9CZO - chains A and B of the 8 polymer chains in the assembly; structure by electron microscopy, 2.87 A resolution.

== Chain A (and B) ==
Protein: Isoform 5 of Calcium-activated potassium channel subunit alpha-1
Source organism: Homo sapiens
Notes: chain B of this document is another copy of the same molecule, construct and numbering; everything in this record applies to it too
UniProtKB: Q12791 (KCMA1_HUMAN), isoform Q12791-5; residues 1-1056 here correspond to UniProt positions 66-1121 (UniProt number = residue number + 65)
Chain sequence (1056 residues; row label = number of the first residue in the row):
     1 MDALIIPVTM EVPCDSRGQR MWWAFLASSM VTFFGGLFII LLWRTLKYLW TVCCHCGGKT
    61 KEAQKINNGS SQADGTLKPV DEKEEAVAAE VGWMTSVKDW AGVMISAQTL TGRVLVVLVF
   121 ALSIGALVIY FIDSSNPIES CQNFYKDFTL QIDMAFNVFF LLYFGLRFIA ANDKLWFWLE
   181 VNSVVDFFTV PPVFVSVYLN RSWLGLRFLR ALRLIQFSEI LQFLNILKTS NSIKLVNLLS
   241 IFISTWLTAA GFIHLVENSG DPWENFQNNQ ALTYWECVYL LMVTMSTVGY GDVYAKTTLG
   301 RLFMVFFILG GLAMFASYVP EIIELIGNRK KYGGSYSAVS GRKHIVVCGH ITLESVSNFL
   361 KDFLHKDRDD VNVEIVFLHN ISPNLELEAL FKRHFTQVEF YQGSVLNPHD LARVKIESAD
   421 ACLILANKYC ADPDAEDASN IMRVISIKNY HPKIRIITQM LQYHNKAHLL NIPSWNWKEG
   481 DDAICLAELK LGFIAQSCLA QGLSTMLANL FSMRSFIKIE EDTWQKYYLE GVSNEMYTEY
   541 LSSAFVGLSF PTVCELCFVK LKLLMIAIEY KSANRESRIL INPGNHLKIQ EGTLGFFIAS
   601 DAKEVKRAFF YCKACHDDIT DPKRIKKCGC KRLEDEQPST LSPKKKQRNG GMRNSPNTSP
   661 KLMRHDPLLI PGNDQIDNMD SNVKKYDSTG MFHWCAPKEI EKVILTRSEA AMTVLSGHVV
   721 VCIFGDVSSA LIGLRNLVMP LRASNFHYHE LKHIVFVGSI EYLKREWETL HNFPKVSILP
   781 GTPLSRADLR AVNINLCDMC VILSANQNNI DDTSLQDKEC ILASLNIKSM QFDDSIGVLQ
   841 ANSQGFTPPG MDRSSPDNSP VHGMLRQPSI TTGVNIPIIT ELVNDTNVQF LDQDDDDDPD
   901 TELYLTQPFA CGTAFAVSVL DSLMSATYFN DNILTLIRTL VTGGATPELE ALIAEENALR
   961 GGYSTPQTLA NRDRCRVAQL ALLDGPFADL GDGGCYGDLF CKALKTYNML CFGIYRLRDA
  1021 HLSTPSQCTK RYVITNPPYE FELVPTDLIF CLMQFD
Not modelled in the structure: 1-19, 55-93, 570-576, 616-680, 834-870
Swiss-Prot annotation at these positions:
  - region: Leu491 to Phe511 (Segment S7), Leu548 to Ile568 (Segment S8), Cys612 to His616 (Heme-binding motif)
  - motif: Thr287 to Tyr290 (Selectivity for potassium)
  - binding site (Mg(2+)): Glu374, Gln397, Glu399
  - lipidation (S-palmitoyl cysteine): Cys53, Cys54, Cys56
Ion coordination: K+ site 1: Thr287, Val288 (shared with Thr287(B), Val288(B) of chain B; 2 residues of chain C; 2 residues of chain D); K+ site 2: Thr287 (shared with Thr287(B) of chain B; 1 residue of chain C; 1 residue of chain D); K+ site 3: Val288, Gly289 (shared with Val288(B), Gly289(B) of chain B; 2 residues of chain C; 2 residues of chain D); K+ site 4: Tyr290 (shared with Tyr290(B) of chain B; 1 residue of chain C; 1 residue of chain D); Ca2+ site 1: Asn449 (shared with Gln889(B), Asp892(B), Asp895(B), Asp897(B) of chain B); Ca2+ site 2: Asn509, Ser512, Val532, Asn534, Glu535; Ca2+ site 3: Gln889, Asp892, Asp895, Asp897 (shared with 1 residue of chain D)

== How chain A and chain B interact ==
Residue-residue contacts (42):
  Leu280(A) - Tyr290(B)
  Thr284(A) - Val288(B)
  Thr284(A) - Tyr290(B)  hydrogen bond
  Thr287(A) - Ser286(B)
  Thr287(A) - Thr287(B)
  Thr287(A) - Val288(B)
  Val288(A) - Val288(B)
  Gly289(A) - Val288(B)
  Gly289(A) - Gly289(B)
  Gly289(A) - Tyr290(B)
  Tyr290(A) - Tyr290(B)
  Gly291(A) - Tyr290(B)
  Tyr294(A) - Asp292(B)
  Arg301(A) - Tyr279(B)
  Arg301(A) - Asp292(B)  salt bridge
  Met304(A) - Tyr290(B)
  Val305(A) - Trp246(B)  hydrophobic
  Val305(A) - Tyr279(B)  hydrophobic
  Ile308(A) - Ser286(B)
  Leu309(A) - Trp246(B)  hydrophobic
  Leu309(A) - Met282(B)  hydrophobic
  Leu406(A) - Gln889(B)
  Asn407(A) - Pro899(B)
  Pro408(A) - Pro899(B)
  His409(A) - Asp898(B)  salt bridge
  His409(A) - Pro899(B)
  Ala435(A) - Lys818(B)
  Ala438(A) - Leu822(B)  hydrophobic
  Ile441(A) - Leu822(B)  hydrophobic
  Met442(A) - Ile821(B)  hydrophobic
  Met442(A) - Phe890(B)  hydrophobic
  Ser446(A) - Phe890(B)
  Asn449(A) - Gln889(B)
  Asn449(A) - Asp892(B)
  Asn449(A) - Asp897(B)  hydrogen bond
  His468(A) - Leu822(B)
  Asn471(A) - Arg786(B)  hydrogen bond
  Asn471(A) - Asn826(B)  hydrogen bond
  Asn471(A) - Ser829(B)  hydrogen bond
  Glu955(A) - Arg786(B)  salt bridge
  Glu955(A) - Ala787(B)
  Glu955(A) - Arg790(B)  salt bridge
Other interface residues (no listed pair), chain A (33 interface residues in all): Ala295, Leu312, Ser439, Ile445, Pro473, Ala954, Asn957
Other interface residues (no listed pair), chain B (33 interface residues in all): Glu276, Val293, Leu784, Ser785, Ser814, Leu815, Leu825, Gln893, Asp895, Asp900

== Summary ==
The chain A/chain B interface involves 33 residues from each chain, with 5 hydrogen bonds and 4 salt bridges.
Polar pairs include Arg301(A)-Asp292(B), His409(A)-Asp898(B) and Glu955(A)-Arg786(B). Thr287(A) and Val288(A)
form the K+ site 1. Curated annotation (UniProt) lists 3 Mg2+-binding residues on chain A.
Both chains are Isoform 5 of Calcium-activated potassium channel subunit alpha-1 (Homo sapiens). Entry 9CZO
(Ca2+ bound intermediate state of hSlo1 + beta2N-beta4 channel in nanodisc) was determined by electron
microscopy, deposited together with 9CZH, 9CZJ, 9CZK, 9CZM, 9CZQ, 9D18 and 9D19.
